PDB entry 8DR0 | electron microscopy, 2.42 A resolution | chains A and J of the 10 polymer chains in the assembly

# Chain A
Name: Replication factor C subunit 1
Organism: Saccharomyces cerevisiae
UniProt: P38630 (RFC1_YEAST); numbering as in UniProt (aligned over 1-861)
Amino-acid sequence (918 residues; each row starts with the number of its first residue):
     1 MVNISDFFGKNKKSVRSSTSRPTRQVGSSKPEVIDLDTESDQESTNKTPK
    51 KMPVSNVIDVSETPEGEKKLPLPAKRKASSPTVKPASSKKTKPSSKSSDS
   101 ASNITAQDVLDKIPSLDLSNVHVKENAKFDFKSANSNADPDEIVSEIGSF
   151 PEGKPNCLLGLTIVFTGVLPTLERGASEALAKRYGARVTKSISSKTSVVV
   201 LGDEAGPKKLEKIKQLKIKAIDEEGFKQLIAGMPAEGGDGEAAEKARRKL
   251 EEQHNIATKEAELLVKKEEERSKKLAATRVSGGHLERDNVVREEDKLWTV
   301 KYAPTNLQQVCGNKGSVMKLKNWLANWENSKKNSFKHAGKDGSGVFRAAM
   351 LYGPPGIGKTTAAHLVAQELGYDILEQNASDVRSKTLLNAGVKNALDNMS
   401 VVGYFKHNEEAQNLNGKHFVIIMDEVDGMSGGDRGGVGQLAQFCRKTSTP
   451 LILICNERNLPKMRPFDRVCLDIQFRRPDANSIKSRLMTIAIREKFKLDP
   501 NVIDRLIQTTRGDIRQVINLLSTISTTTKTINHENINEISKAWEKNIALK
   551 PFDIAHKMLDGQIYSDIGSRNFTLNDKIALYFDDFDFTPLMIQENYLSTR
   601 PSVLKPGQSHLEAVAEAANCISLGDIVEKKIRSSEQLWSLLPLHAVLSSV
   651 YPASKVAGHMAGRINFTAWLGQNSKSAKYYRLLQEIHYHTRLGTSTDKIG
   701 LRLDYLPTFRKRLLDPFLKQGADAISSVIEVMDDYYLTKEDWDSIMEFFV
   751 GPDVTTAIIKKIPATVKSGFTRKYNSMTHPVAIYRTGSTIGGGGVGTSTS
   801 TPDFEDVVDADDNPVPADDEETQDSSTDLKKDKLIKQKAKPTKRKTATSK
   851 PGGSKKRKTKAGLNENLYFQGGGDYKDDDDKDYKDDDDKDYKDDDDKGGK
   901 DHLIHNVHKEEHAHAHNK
Disordered / not traced: 1-289, 408-412, 787-918
Construct notes: expression tag (862-918)
Metal / ion sites: Mg2+: Thr360 (together with ATP-gamma-S)
Ligand contacts: ATP-gamma-S (AGS; phosphothiophosphoric acid-adenylate ester): Thr299, Tyr302, Ala303, Pro304, Gln309, Val310, Cys311, Pro354, Pro355, Gly356, Ile357, Gly358, Lys359, Thr360, Thr361, Asn456, Arg486, Ile514, Arg515, Ile518
Swiss-Prot annotation at these positions:
  - motif (Nuclear localization signal): Lys830 to Leu834, Lys855 to Lys860
  - binding site (ATP): Thr299, Cys311, Gly353 to Thr361, Asn456
  - modified residue: Thr38 (Phosphothreonine), Ser40 (Phosphoserine), Thr63 (Phosphothreonine)
  - mutagenesis: Asp427 (D427H: In cs mutant CDC44-2; causes cell cycle arrest), Gly436 (G436R: In cs mutant CDC44-3/4; causes cell cycle arrest), Gly512 (G512A: In cs mutant CDC44-9; no effect), Asp513 (D513N: In cs mutants CDC44-1/5/8 and CDC44-9; causes cell cycle arrest)
What the authors report for this chain:
  - conformationally variable residues (domain motion): Phe405
  - binding site for the 22-nt DNA strand: Ser384, Thr386, Arg434, Asn459, Pro461, Arg464, Phe552, Arg632, Gln636, Phe666, Trp669, Leu670
  - binding site for the 18-nt DNA strand (chain J): Phe582, Trp638

# Chain J
Molecule: 18-nt DNA strand
Sequence (18 nucleotides; row label = number of the first residue in the row):
    13 CCCCGGGGCCCCCCCGGC

# Interface between chain A and chain J
Contacting residue pairs (13):
  Gly431(A) - DC25(J)  sugar contact
  Gly432(A) - DC25(J)  sugar contact
  Asp433(A) - DC25(J)  hydrogen bond to the phosphate
  Arg434(A) - DC23(J)  base contact
  Arg434(A) - DC24(J)  hydrogen bond to the base
  Arg434(A) - DC25(J)  salt bridge to the phosphate
  Lys462(A) - DC26(J)  phosphate contact
  Phe582(A) - DG29(J)  stacking on the base
  Gln636(A) - DG28(J)  base contact
  Trp638(A) - DG28(J)  stacking on the base
  Trp638(A) - DG29(J)  sugar contact
  Leu641(A) - DG29(J)  sugar contact
  Pro642(A) - DG29(J)  sugar contact
Also at the interface, not in a pair above, chain A (12 interface residues in all): Phe585, Arg632

# In short
12 residues of chain A face 6 of chain J across their interface; the contacts include 2 hydrogen bonds, 1 salt
bridge and 2 aromatic stacking contacts. Polar contacts include Arg434(A)-DC24(J), Asp433(A)-DC25(J) and
Arg434(A)-DC25(J). From the paper: a binding site for the 22-nt DNA strand at Ser384(A), Thr386(A) and
Arg434(A) among others; a binding site for the 18-nt DNA strand (chain J) at Phe582(A) and Trp638(A).
Here chain A is Replication factor C subunit 1 (Saccharomyces cerevisiae) and chain J is an 18-nt DNA strand.
Entry 8DR0 (Closed state of RFC:PCNA bound to a 3' ss/dsDNA junction) was determined by electron microscopy
(same publication as 8DQW, 8DQX, 8DQZ, 8DR1, 8DR3, 8DR4 and 3 further entries).
